8VX0 - chain A; structure by X-ray diffraction, 3.05 A resolution.

Chain A:
Protein: Cytochrome P450 2C9
Organism: Homo sapiens
Notes: EC 1.14.14.1, 1.14.14.53, 1.14.14.51, 1.14.14.52
UniProtKB: P11712 (CP2C9_HUMAN); residue numbers follow UniProt; this construct covers 24-490
Sequence (473 residues; numbered 19 to 491; the number before each row is that of its first residue):
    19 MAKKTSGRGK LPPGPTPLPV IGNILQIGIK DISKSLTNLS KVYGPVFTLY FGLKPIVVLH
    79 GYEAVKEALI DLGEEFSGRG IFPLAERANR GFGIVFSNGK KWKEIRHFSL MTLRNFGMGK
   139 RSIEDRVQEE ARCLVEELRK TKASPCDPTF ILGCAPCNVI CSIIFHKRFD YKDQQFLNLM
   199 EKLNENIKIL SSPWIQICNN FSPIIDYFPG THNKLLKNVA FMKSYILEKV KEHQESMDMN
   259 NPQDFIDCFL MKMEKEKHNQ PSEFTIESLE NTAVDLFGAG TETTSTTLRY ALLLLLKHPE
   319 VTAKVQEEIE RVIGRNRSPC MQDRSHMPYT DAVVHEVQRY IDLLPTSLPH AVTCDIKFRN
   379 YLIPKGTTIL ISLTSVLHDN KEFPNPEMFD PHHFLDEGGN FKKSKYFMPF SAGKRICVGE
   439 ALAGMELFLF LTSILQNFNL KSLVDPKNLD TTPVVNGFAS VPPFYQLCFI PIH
Unresolved in the structure: 19-27
Sequence notes: initiating methionine (19); insertion (20-23); engineered mutation His-125 (Arg in P11712), Ile-490 (Val in P11712); expression tag (491)
Bound ions: heme Fe near Cys-435 (its only coordinating residue here)
Small-molecule neighbours:
  - heme (HEM): Arg-97, Ile-112, Val-113, Trp-120, Arg-124, Leu-131, Ile-178, Leu-294, Ala-297, Gly-298, Thr-301, Thr-302, Thr-305, Gln-356, Leu-362, Ser-365, Leu-366, His-368, Leu-391, Pro-427, Phe-428, Ser-429, Arg-433, Cys-435, Val-436, Gly-437, Leu-440, Ala-441, Glu-444, Leu-445
  - Losartan (LSN; [2-butyl-5-chloranyl-3-[[4-[2-(2H-1,2,3,4-tetrazol-5-yl)phenyl]phenyl]methyl]imidazol-4-yl]methanol), molecule 1: Ala-106, Arg-108, Val-113, Phe-114, Lys-200, Leu-201, Asn-204, Ile-205, Leu-208, Gln-214, Leu-233, Asn-236, Val-237, Met-240, Val-292, Asp-293, Gly-296, Ala-297, Leu-362, Leu-366
  - Losartan (LSN), molecule 2: Tyr-225, Phe-226, Pro-227, Gly-228, Thr-229, Asn-231, Lys-232, Lys-235
Swiss-Prot annotation at these positions:
  - binding site (heme): Cys-435
  - natural variant: His-125 (R125H: In allele CYP2C9*35; this construct carries the variant), Arg-144 (R144C: In allele CYP2C9*2), Arg-150 (R150H: In allele CYP2C9*8), Asn-204 (N204H: In allele CYP2C9*57), His-251 (H251R: In allele CYP2C9*9), Glu-272 (E272G: In allele CYP2C9*10), Arg-335 (R335W: In allele CYP2C9*11), Ile-359 (I359L: In allele CYP2C9*3; I359T: In allele CYP2C9*4), Asp-360 (D360E: In allele CYP2C9*5), Ile-434 (I434F: In allele CYP2C9*59), Pro-489 (P489S: In allele CYP2C9*12)

Summary:
Ligands of chain A: Losartan and heme. UniProt lists heme-binding residue Cys-435.
Chain A is Cytochrome P450 2C9 (Homo sapiens); the structure, Crystal structure of cyp2c9*14 in complex with
losartan, was determined by X-ray diffraction (same publication as 8VZ7).
